PDB entry 4V4K | X-ray diffraction, 3.25 A resolution | chains O and n of the 24 polymer chains in the assembly

== Chain O ==
Protein: Portal protein
Organism: Enterobacteria phage P22
Reference sequence: P26744 (PORTL_BPP22); numbering as in UniProt (aligned over 1-602)
Amino-acid sequence (602 residues; numbered 1 to 602; the number before each row is that of its first residue):
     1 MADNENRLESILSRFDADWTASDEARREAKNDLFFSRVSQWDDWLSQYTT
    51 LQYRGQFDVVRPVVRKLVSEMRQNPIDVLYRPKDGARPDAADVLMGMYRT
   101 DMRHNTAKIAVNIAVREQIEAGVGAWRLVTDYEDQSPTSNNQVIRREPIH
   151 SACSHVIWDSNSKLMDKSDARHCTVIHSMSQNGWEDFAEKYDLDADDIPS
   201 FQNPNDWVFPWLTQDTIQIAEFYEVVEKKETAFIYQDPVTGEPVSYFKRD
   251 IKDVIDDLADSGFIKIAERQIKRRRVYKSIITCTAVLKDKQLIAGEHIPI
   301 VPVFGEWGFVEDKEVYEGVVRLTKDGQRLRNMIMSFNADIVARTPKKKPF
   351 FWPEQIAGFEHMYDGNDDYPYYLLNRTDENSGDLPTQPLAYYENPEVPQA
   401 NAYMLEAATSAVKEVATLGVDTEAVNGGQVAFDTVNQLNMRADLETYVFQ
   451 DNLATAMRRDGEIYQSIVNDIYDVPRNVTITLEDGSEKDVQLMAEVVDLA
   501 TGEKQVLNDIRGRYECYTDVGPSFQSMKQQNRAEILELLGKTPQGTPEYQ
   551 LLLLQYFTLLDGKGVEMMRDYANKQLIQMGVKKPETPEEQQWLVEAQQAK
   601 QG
Not modelled in the structure: 1-4, 464-492
Modified positions: Mse-1 (selenomethionine); Mse-71, Mse-95, Mse-97, Mse-102, Mse-165, Mse-179, Mse-332, Mse-334, Mse-362, Mse-404, Mse-440, Mse-457, Mse-493, Mse-527, Mse-567, Mse-568, Mse-579 (selenomethionine; parent Met)
Curated features (UniProtKB/Swiss-Prot):
  - mutagenesis: Val-64 (V64A/T/M: Overpackaging), Val-303 (V303A/T/M/Y: Overpackaging)

== Chain n ==
Protein: Packaged DNA stabilization protein GP4
Organism: Enterobacteria phage P22
Reference sequence: P26746 (VG04_BPP22); numbering as in UniProt (aligned over 1-166)
Amino-acid sequence (166 residues; numbered 1 to 166; the number before each row is that of its first residue):
     1 MQIKTKGDLVRAALRKLGVASDATLTDVEPQSMQDAVDDLEAMMAEWYQD
    51 GKGIITGYVFSDDENPPAEGDDHGLRSSAVSAVFHNLACRIAPDYALEAT
   101 AKIIATAKYGKELLYKQTAISRAKRAPYPSRMPTGSGNSFPNLNEWHYFP
   151 GEQNADSTTPHDEGNG
Not modelled in the structure: 1-5, 151-166
Sequence notes: engineered mutation Pro-141 (Ala in P26746)
Reported in the primary citation:
  - mutagenesis - A141P: increased stability (citing earlier work)

== Interface between chain O and chain n ==
Pairs across the interface (18; chain O residue first):
  Pro-353(O) with Glu-112(n); Ala-119(n), hydrophobic
  Glu-354(O) with Glu-112(n)
  Ala-357(O) with Tyr-115(n), hydrophobic
  Gly-358(O) with Tyr-115(n)
  Glu-360(O) with Tyr-115(n), hydrogen bond; Arg-122(n)
  Asp-364(O) with Lys-124(n); Arg-125(n); Ala-126(n), hydrogen bond (backbone-backbone)
  Gly-365(O) with Ala-126(n)
  Asn-366(O) with Ala-126(n)
  Glu-379(O) with Trp-47(n), hydrogen bond; Arg-90(n), salt bridge; Lys-111(n), salt bridge
  Asn-380(O) with Asn-86(n), hydrogen bond; Ala-107(n); Lys-108(n)
Other interface residues (no listed pair), chain O (13 interface residues in all): Lys-348, Asp-378, Ser-381
Other interface residues (no listed pair), chain n (15 interface residues in all): Cys-89, Ile-104

== Overview ==
13 residues of chain O face 15 of chain n across their interface, with 4 hydrogen bonds and 2 salt bridges.
Polar pairs include Glu-379(O)/Arg-90(n), Glu-379(O)/Lys-111(n) and Glu-360(O)/Tyr-115(n). Curated annotation
(UniProt) lists 2 mutagenesis sites on chain O. From the paper: A141P of chain n increases stability.
Chain O is Portal protein and chain n is Packaged DNA stabilization protein GP4, both from Enterobacteria
phage P22; the structure, Bacteriophage P22 Portal Protein bound to middle Tail Factor GP4. This file contain
the second biological ..., was determined by X-ray diffraction (same publication as 3LJ5).
